8BH3 - chains B and e of the 18 polymer chains in the assembly; structure by electron microscopy, 4.55 A resolution (low resolution: residue-level contacts below are approximate; hydrogen-bond / salt-bridge calls are withheld).

[Chain B]
Name: X-ray repair cross-complementing protein 6
From: Homo sapiens
Notes: EC 3.6.4.-, 4.2.99.-
UniProt: P12956 (XRCC6_HUMAN); numbering as in UniProt (aligned over 1-609)
Chain sequence (609 residues; row label = number of the first residue in the row):
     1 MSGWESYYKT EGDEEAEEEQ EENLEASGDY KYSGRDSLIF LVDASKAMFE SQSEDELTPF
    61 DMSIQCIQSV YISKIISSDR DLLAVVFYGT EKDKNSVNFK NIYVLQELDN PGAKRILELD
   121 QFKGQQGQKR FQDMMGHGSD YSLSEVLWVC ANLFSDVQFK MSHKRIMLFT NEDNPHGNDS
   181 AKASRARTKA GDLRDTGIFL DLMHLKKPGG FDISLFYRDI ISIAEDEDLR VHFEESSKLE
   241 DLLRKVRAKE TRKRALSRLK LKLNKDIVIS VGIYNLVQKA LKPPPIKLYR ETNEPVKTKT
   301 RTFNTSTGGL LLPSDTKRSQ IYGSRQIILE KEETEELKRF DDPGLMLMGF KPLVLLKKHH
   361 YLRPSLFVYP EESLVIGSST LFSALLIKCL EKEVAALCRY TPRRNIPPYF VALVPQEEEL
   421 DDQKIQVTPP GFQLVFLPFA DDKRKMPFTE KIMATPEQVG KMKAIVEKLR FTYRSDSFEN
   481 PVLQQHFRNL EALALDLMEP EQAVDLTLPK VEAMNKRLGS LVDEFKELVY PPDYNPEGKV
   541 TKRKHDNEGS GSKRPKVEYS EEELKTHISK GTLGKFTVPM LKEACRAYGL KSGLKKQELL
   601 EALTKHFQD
Not modelled in the structure: 1-31, 539-609
Swiss-Prot annotation at these positions:
  - region: Val578 to Glu583 (Interaction with BAX)
  - active site: Lys31 (Schiff-base intermediate with DNA)
  - modified residue: Ser2 (N-acetylserine), Ser6 (Phosphoserine), Ser27 (Phosphoserine), Lys31 (N6-acetyllysine), Ser51 (Phosphoserine), Ser306 (Phosphoserine), Lys317 (N6-acetyllysine), Lys331 (N6-acetyllysine), Lys338 (N6-acetyllysine), Thr455 (Phosphothreonine), Lys461 (N6-acetyllysine), Ser477 (Phosphoserine), Ser520 (Phosphoserine), Lys539 (N6-acetyllysine), Lys542 (N6-acetyllysine), Lys544 (N6-acetyllysine), Ser550 (Phosphoserine), Lys553 (N6-acetyllysine), Lys556 (N6-acetyllysine), Ser560 (Phosphoserine) and 1 more in UniProt
  - cross-link (Glycyl lysine isopeptide (Lys-Gly)): Lys287 (interchain with G-Cter in SUMO2), Lys317 (interchain with G-Cter in SUMO2), Lys556 (interchain with G-Cter in SUMO2)
  - mutagenesis: Lys31 (K31A: Diminishes the ability to form a Schiff base. Abolishes adduct formation; when associated with A-160 and A-164), Lys160 (K160A: Abolishes adduct formation; when associated with A-31 and A-160), Lys164 (K164A: Abolishes adduct formation; when associated with A-31 and A-164), Lys539 (K539Q: Complete loss of suppression of BAX-induced apoptosis; K539R: No effect on suppression of BAX-induced apoptosis), Lys542 (K542Q: Complete loss of suppression of BAX-induced apoptosis; K542R: No effect on suppression of BAX-induced apoptosis), Lys544 (K544R: No effect on suppression of BAX-induced apoptosis), Lys553 (K553Q: Partial loss of suppression of BAX-induced apoptosis; K553R: No effect on suppression of BAX-induced apoptosis), Lys556 (K556R: No effect on suppression of BAX-induced apoptosis), Lys570 (K570R: Loss of methylation; loss of anti-apoptotic activity; no effect on XRCC5 stabilization)
What the authors report for this chain:
  - mutagenesis - H163A, R165E, F471E, R517E: decreased co-localization with Protein PAXX

[Chain e]
Molecule: 28-nt DNA strand
Sequence (28 nucleotides; each row starts with the number of its first residue):
    17 AGCTAATAAA CTAAAAACTA TTATTATG

[How chain B and chain e interact]
Residue-residue contacts - 13 pairs, chain B then chain e:
  Tyr32(B) - DT35(e)
  Arg254(B) - DA32(e)
  Arg254(B) - DA33(e)
  Arg254(B) - DC34(e)
  Ala255(B) - DA33(e)
  Ala255(B) - DC34(e)
  Leu256(B) - DA33(e)
  Ser257(B) - DA33(e)
  Arg258(B) - DA33(e)
  Arg258(B) - DC34(e)
  Arg403(B) - DA31(e)
  Arg403(B) - DA32(e)
  Arg404(B) - DA32(e)
Other interface residues (no listed pair), chain B (9 interface residues in all): Pro285
Other interface residues (no listed pair), chain e (6 interface residues in all): DC27

[Summary]
The interface between chain B and chain e involves 9 residues on one side and 6 on the other. From UniProt:
active-site residue Lys31(B) and 9 mutagenesis sites on chain B. The paper reports that H163A, R165E and F471E
of chain B, among others, reduce co-localization with Protein PAXX.
Here chain B is X-ray repair cross-complementing protein 6 (Homo sapiens) and chain e is a 28-nt DNA strand.
Entry 8BH3 (DNA-PK Ku80 mediated dimer bound to PAXX) was determined by electron microscopy (same publication
as 8ASC, 7ZYG, 8BHV, 8BHY and 7ZWA).
